6ZI6 - chains C and L of the 4 polymer chains in the assembly; structure by X-ray diffraction, 2.80 A resolution.

[Chain C]
Molecule: Photosynthetic reaction center cytochrome c subunit
Organism: Blastochloris viridis
UniProtKB: P07173 (CYCR_BLAVI); residues 1-336 here correspond to UniProt positions 21-356 (UniProt number = residue number + 20)
Amino-acid sequence (336 residues; each row starts with the number of its first residue):
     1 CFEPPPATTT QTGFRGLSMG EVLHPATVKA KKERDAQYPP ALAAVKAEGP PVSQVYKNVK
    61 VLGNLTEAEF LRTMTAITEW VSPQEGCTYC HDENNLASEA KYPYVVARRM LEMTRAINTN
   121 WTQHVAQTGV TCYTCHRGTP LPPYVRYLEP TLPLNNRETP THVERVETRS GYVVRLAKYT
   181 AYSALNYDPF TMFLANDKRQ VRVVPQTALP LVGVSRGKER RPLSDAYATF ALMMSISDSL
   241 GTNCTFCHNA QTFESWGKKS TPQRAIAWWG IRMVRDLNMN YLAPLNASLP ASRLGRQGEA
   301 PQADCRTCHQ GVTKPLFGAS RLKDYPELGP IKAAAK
Unresolved in the structure: 333-336
Covalently attached groups: diacyl glycerol (DGA) linked to Cys-1; heme c (HEC) linked to Cys-87, Cys-90, Cys-132, Cys-135, Cys-244, Cys-247, Cys-305, Cys-308
Bound ions: heme c Fe (4 sites), coordinated by Met-74, His-91, Met-110, His-124, His-136, Met-233, His-248, His-309
Small-molecule neighbours:
  - heme c (HEC), molecule 1: Tyr-56, Lys-57, Asn-58, Val-59, Lys-60, Val-61, Leu-62, Phe-70, Leu-71, Met-74, Thr-75, Ile-77, Thr-78, Val-81, Ser-82, Gly-86, His-91, Leu-96, Ala-97, Pro-103, Tyr-104, Ala-107, Arg-108
  - heme c (HEC), molecule 2: Ile-77, Val-81, Tyr-89, Tyr-102, Pro-103, Val-106, Ala-107, Met-110, Leu-111, Met-113, Thr-114, Ile-117, Val-130, Thr-131, His-136, Pro-140, Leu-141, Pro-142, Val-145, Leu-277, Leu-282, Leu-289, Arg-293, Pro-301, Gln-302, Thr-307, Leu-328
  - heme c (HEC), molecule 3: Ile-117, His-124, Val-125, Thr-128, Gly-129, Val-130, Leu-194, Ile-236, Leu-240, Phe-246, Gln-263, Ile-266, Ala-267, Gly-270, Ile-271, Met-273, Val-274, Leu-277, Asp-304, His-309, Thr-313, Lys-314, Pro-315, Gly-318
  - heme c (HEC), molecule 4: Gln-200, Val-201, Arg-202, Val-203, Val-204, Gln-206, Thr-229, Phe-230, Met-233, Met-234, Ile-236, Ser-237, Leu-240, Thr-242, Asn-243, Phe-246, His-248, Phe-253, Glu-254, Trp-256, Gln-263, Arg-264, Ala-267, Trp-268, Ile-271, Arg-272
Curated features (UniProtKB/Swiss-Prot):
  - binding site (heme): Met-74, Cys-87, Cys-90, His-91, Met-110, His-124, Cys-132, Cys-135, His-136, Met-233, Cys-244, Cys-247, His-248, Cys-305, Cys-308, His-309
  - site: Cys-1 (Not N-palmitoylated)
  - lipidation: Cys-1 (S-diacylglycerol cysteine)

[Chain L]
Molecule: Reaction center protein L chain
Organism: Blastochloris viridis
UniProtKB: P06009 (RCEL_BLAVI); residues 1-273 here correspond to UniProt positions 2-274 (UniProt number = residue number + 1)
Amino-acid sequence (273 residues; each row starts with the number of its first residue):
     1 ALLSFERKYR VRGGTLIGGD LFDFWVGPYF VGFFGVSAIF FIFLGVSLIG YAASQGPTWD
    61 PFAISINPPD LKYGLGAAPL LEGGFWQAIT VCALGAFISW MLREVEISRK LGIGWHVPLA
   121 FCVPIFMFCV LQVFRPLLLG SWGHAFPYGI LSHLDWVNNF GYQYLNWHYN PGHMSSVSFL
   181 FVNAMALGLH GGLILSVANP GDGDKVKTAE HENQYFRDVV GYSIGALSIH RLGLFLASNI
   241 FLTGAFGTIA SGPFWTRGWP EWWGWWLDIP FWS
Bound ions: Fe ion: His-190, His-230 (shared with 3 residues of chain M)
Small-molecule neighbours:
  - bacteriochlorophyll b (BCB), molecule 1: Val-46, Ile-49, Phe-97, Phe-128, Leu-131, Phe-146, Ile-150, Leu-151, His-153, Leu-154, Trp-156, Val-157
  - bacteriochlorophyll b (BCB), molecule 2: Phe-97, Phe-121, Pro-124, Ile-125, Met-127, Phe-128, Leu-131, Val-157, Asn-158, Phe-160, Gly-161, Tyr-162, Trp-167, His-168, Asn-170, Gly-172, His-173, Ser-176, Val-177, Leu-180, Phe-181, Ile-240, Phe-241, Gly-244, Ala-245, Gly-247, Thr-248
  - bacteriochlorophyll b (BCB), molecule 3: Val-157, Tyr-162, His-168, Leu-180, Phe-181
  - bacteriochlorophyll b (BCB), molecule 4: His-168, His-173, Met-174, Val-177, Ser-178, Phe-181, Val-182, Met-185, Val-220, Tyr-222
  - bacteriopheophytin b (BPB), molecule 1: Phe-41, Ile-42, Gly-45, Ile-49, Ile-89, Cys-92, Ala-93, Ala-96, Phe-97, Trp-100, Glu-104, Val-117, Ala-120, Phe-121, Val-123, Pro-124, Phe-128, Phe-146, Tyr-148, Gly-149, Ile-150, His-153, Ala-237, Ser-238, Phe-241
  - bacteriopheophytin b (BPB), molecule 2: Phe-181, Ala-184, Met-185, Leu-189, Phe-216, Val-219, Val-220
  - diacyl glycerol (DGA): Pro-171, Met-174, Ser-175, Ser-178, Trp-262, Trp-263, Trp-265
  - heptane-1,2,3-triol (HTO): Leu-75, Ala-77, Gln-87, Val-91, Trp-142
  - menaquinone-7 (MQ7): Val-26, Tyr-29, Phe-30, Val-31, Gly-35, Ile-39, Ile-42, Trp-100, Arg-103
Curated features (UniProtKB/Swiss-Prot):
  - binding site ((7R,8Z)-bacteriochlorophyll b): His-153, His-173
  - binding site (Fe cation): His-190, His-230
  - binding site (a ubiquinone): Phe-216

[Interface between chain C and chain L]
Pairs across the interface - 73 pairs, chain C then chain L:
  Cys-1(C) with Trp-255(L); Trp-262(L), hydrogen bond (backbone-side chain)
  Phe-2(C) with Phe-254(L); Trp-262(L)
  Glu-3(C) with Pro-253(L); Phe-254(L), hydrogen bond (backbone-backbone); Trp-255(L); Thr-256(L), hydrogen bond; Arg-257(L), salt bridge
  Pro-5(C) with Pro-253(L); Phe-254(L)
  Ala-7(C) with Gly-252(L)
  Thr-9(C) with Leu-71(L); His-144(L), hydrogen bond
  Thr-10(C) with Leu-71(L)
  Gln-11(C) with Asp-70(L), hydrogen bond; Leu-71(L), hydrogen bond (side chain-backbone)
  Phe-14(C) with Asn-67(L)
  Arg-15(C) with Asn-67(L), hydrogen bond (backbone-side chain); Pro-68(L), hydrogen bond (side chain-backbone); Pro-69(L); Asp-70(L); Leu-81(L), hydrogen bond (side chain-backbone); Glu-82(L); Gly-83(L)
  Gly-16(C) with Asn-67(L); Pro-68(L); Pro-147(L); Trp-156(L)
  Leu-17(C) with Asp-155(L); Trp-156(L); Asn-159(L), hydrogen bond (backbone-side chain)
  Ser-18(C) with Trp-156(L); Asn-159(L); Phe-160(L); Gln-163(L), hydrogen bond
  Met-19(C) with Asn-159(L); Gln-163(L)
  Gly-20(C) with Gln-163(L), hydrogen bond (backbone-side chain)
  Val-22(C) with Gln-163(L); Tyr-164(L); Thr-256(L)
  His-24(C) with Thr-256(L)
  Thr-27(C) with Arg-257(L)
  Thr-161(C) with Ser-273(L)
  Val-163(C) with Ser-273(L)
  Lys-178(C) with Asp-268(L), salt bridge
  Ala-181(C) with Leu-165(L), hydrophobic; Pro-260(L); Glu-261(L)
  Tyr-182(C) with Pro-260(L); Glu-261(L); Gly-264(L); Asp-268(L), hydrogen bond
  Ser-183(C) with Tyr-169(L)
  Ala-184(C) with Tyr-169(L), hydrogen bond (backbone-side chain)
  Phe-230(C) with Asn-166(L)
  Met-234(C) with Leu-165(L), hydrophobic
  Ser-237(C) with Leu-165(L)
  Thr-242(C) with Leu-165(L)
  Asn-243(C) with Tyr-162(L); Gln-163(L), hydrogen bond (side chain-backbone); Leu-165(L)
  Cys-244(C) with Tyr-162(L), hydrogen bond (side chain-backbone)
  Thr-245(C) with Asn-159(L); Gln-163(L)
  Asn-249(C) with Asn-159(L), hydrogen bond
  Ala-250(C) with Asn-158(L), hydrogen bond (backbone-side chain); Asn-159(L), hydrogen bond (backbone-side chain); Tyr-162(L), hydrophobic
  Gln-251(C) with Asp-155(L), hydrogen bond; Asn-158(L)
  Phe-253(C) with Tyr-162(L), hydrophobic
Other interface residues (no listed pair), chain C (42 interface residues in all): Pro-4, Leu-23, Glu-164, Val-174, Asp-238, His-248
Other interface residues (no listed pair), chain L (40 interface residues in all): Leu-139, Gly-143, Ala-145, Ala-250, Trp-259, Leu-267, Trp-272

[In short]
42 residues of chain C and 40 residues of chain L are in contact; the contacts include 20 hydrogen bonds and 2
salt bridges. Polar pairs include Glu-3(C)/Arg-257(L), Lys-178(C)/Asp-268(L) and Cys-1(C)/Trp-262(L).
Here chain C is Photosynthetic reaction center cytochrome c subunit and chain L is Reaction center protein L
chain, both from Blastochloris viridis. Entry 6ZI6 (Ultrafast Structural Response to Charge Redistribution
Within a Photosynthetic Reaction Centre - 20 ps structure) was determined by X-ray diffraction (same
publication as 6ZHW, 6ZI4, 6ZI5, 6ZI9, 6ZIA and 6ZID).
